PDB entry 3U2F | X-ray diffraction, 2.00 A resolution | chains L and M of the 5 polymer chains in the assembly

[Chain L (and M)]
Protein: ATP synthase subunit C, mitochondrial
Source organism: Saccharomyces cerevisiae
Notes: chain M of this document is another copy of the same molecule, construct and numbering; everything in this record applies to it too
UniProt: P61829 (ATP9_YEAST); residues 1-76 here = UniProt positions 1-76
Amino-acid sequence (76 residues; each row starts with the number of its first residue):
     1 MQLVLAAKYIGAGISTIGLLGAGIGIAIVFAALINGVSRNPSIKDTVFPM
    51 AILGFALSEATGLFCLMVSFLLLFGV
Disordered / not traced: 75-76 (chain M: 76)
Modified residues: Met1 (n-formylmethionine; FME)
UniProt features mapped onto this chain:
  - site: Glu59 (Reversibly protonated during proton transport)
  - modified residue: Met1 (N-formylmethionine)
  - natural variant: Thr46 (T46L: In strain: DS400/A3 and KL14-4A), Leu53 (L53F: In strain: DS400/A3, DS401 and 1 more), Leu57 (L57V: In oligomycin-resistant mutant and cross-resistance to venturicidin), Cys65 (C65S: In oligomycin-resistant mutant)

[Interface between chain L and chain M]
Contacting residue pairs (63):
  Met1(L) - Gln2(M)
  Val4(L) - Gln2(M)
  Val4(L) - Leu5(M)  hydrophobic
  Val4(L) - Tyr9(M)  hydrophobic
  Ala7(L) - Ala6(M)
  Ala7(L) - Ile10(M)
  Lys8(L) - Tyr9(M)
  Ile10(L) - Ile10(M)  hydrophobic
  Gly11(L) - Ile10(M)
  Gly11(L) - Gly13(M)
  Ile14(L) - Gly13(M)
  Ile14(L) - Ile14(M)
  Ser15(L) - Gly13(M)
  Ser15(L) - Thr16(M)  hydrogen bond
  Gly18(L) - Leu20(M)
  Gly21(L) - Leu20(M)
  Gly21(L) - Gly23(M)
  Gly21(L) - Ile24(M)
  Gly25(L) - Gly23(M)
  Gly25(L) - Ala27(M)
  Ile28(L) - Ala27(M)
  Ile28(L) - Ala31(M)  hydrophobic
  Val29(L) - Ala27(M)  hydrophobic
  Val29(L) - Ile34(M)
  Ala32(L) - Ala31(M)  hydrophobic
  Ala32(L) - Ile34(M)
  Ala32(L) - Asn35(M)
  Leu33(L) - Ile34(M)  hydrophobic
  Gly36(L) - Asn35(M)
  Gly36(L) - Ser38(M)  hydrogen bond (backbone-side chain)
  Arg39(L) - Arg39(M)
  Asn40(L) - Ser38(M)  hydrogen bond (side chain-backbone)
  Asn40(L) - Pro41(M)
  Ile43(L) - Val37(M)
  Ile43(L) - Ser38(M)
  Ile43(L) - Pro41(M)  hydrophobic
  Thr46(L) - Val37(M)
  Thr46(L) - Lys44(M)
  Val47(L) - Ile34(M)
  Val47(L) - Val37(M)  hydrophobic
  Val47(L) - Ser38(M)
  Met50(L) - Phe30(M)
  Met50(L) - Leu33(M)  hydrophobic
  Met50(L) - Lys44(M)
  Ala51(L) - Ile34(M)  hydrophobic
  Leu53(L) - Phe30(M)  hydrophobic
  Gly54(L) - Phe30(M)
  Leu57(L) - Ile26(M)  hydrophobic
  Leu57(L) - Phe30(M)  hydrophobic
  Leu57(L) - Phe55(M)  hydrophobic
  Ser58(L) - Gly23(M)  hydrogen bond (side chain-backbone)
  Ser58(L) - Ile26(M)
  Thr61(L) - Leu19(M)
  Thr61(L) - Ala22(M)
  Thr61(L) - Gly23(M)
  Thr61(L) - Ile26(M)
  Phe64(L) - Leu66(M)  hydrophobic
  Cys65(L) - Thr16(M)
  Cys65(L) - Leu19(M)  hydrophobic
  Val68(L) - Thr16(M)
  Val68(L) - Ser69(M)
  Leu72(L) - Tyr9(M)  hydrophobic
  Leu72(L) - Leu73(M)  hydrophobic
Also at the interface, not in a pair above, chain L (40 interface residues in all): Leu3, Ile17, Leu20, Ala22, Ile24, Asn35, Val37, Leu71
Also at the interface, not in a pair above, chain M (38 interface residues in all): Leu3, Ala12, Ile17, Ile28, Phe48, Glu59, Leu63, Phe70, Phe74

[Overview]
40 residues of chain L face 38 of chain M across their interface; the contacts include 4 hydrogen bonds. Among
the polar pairs are Ser15(L)-Thr16(M), Gly36(L)-Ser38(M) and Asn40(L)-Ser38(M).
Chain L and chain M are both ATP synthase subunit C, mitochondrial (Saccharomyces cerevisiae); the structure,
ATP synthase c10 ring in proton-unlocked conformation at PH 8.3, was determined by X-ray diffraction (same
publication as 3U2Y, 3U32 and 3UD0).
